PDB entry 6G1D | X-ray diffraction, 1.99 A resolution | chains C and A of the 4 polymer chains in the assembly

# Chain C (and A)
Name: Hydrogen peroxide-inducible genes activator
Source organism: Corynebacterium glutamicum
Notes: chain A of this document is another copy of the same molecule, construct and numbering; everything in this record applies to it too
UniProt: A0A2H5I9R9 (A0A2H5I9R9_CORGT); residues 1-327 here = UniProt positions 1-327
Amino-acid sequence (329 residues; row label = number of the first residue in the row; numbers below 1 keep their minus sign (Ser-1 is residue -1)):
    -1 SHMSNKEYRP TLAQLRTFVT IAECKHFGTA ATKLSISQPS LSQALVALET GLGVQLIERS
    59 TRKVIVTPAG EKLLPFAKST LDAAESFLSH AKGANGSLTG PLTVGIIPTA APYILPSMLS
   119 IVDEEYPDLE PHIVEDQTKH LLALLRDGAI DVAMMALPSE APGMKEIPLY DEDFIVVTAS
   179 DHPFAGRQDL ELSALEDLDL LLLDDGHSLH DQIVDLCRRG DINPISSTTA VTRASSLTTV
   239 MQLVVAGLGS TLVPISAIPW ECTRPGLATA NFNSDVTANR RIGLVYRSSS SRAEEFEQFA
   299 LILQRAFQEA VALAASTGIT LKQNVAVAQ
Not modelled in the structure: -1 to 3, 220-228, 323-327 (chain A: -1 to 2, 223-227, 323-327)
Differences from the reference sequence: expression tag (-1 to 0); engineered mutation Ser206 (Cys in A0A2H5I9R9)
From the paper describing this entry:
  - binding site for sulfate ion: Thr107, His205, Ser206
  - contacts within the chain: Thr107-Arg278 (hydrogen bond), Ser206-Arg278 (water-mediated contact)
  - mutagenesis - T107V, C206S: abolished catalytic activity
  - mutagenesis - T136V, H205A, R278Q: decreased catalytic activity
  - mutagenesis - C215S: unchanged catalytic activity
  - catalytic residues: Thr107, Thr136
  - catalytic residues: Arg278 (proposed by the authors, not directly observed)

# Chain C / chain A interface
Contacting residue pairs (48):
  Pro106(C) - Ser233(A)
  Ala109(C) - Thr237(A)
  Pro110(C) - Thr236(A)
  Pro110(C) - Thr237(A)
  Pro110(C) - Gln240(A)  hydrogen bond (backbone-side chain)
  Leu113(C) - Thr237(A)
  Pro114(C) - Gln240(A)
  Leu117(C) - Leu241(A)  hydrophobic
  Leu117(C) - Ala244(A)  hydrophobic
  Leu117(C) - Leu246(A)  hydrophobic
  His130(C) - Thr230(A)
  Ile131(C) - Thr230(A)  hydrogen bond (backbone-side chain)
  Ile131(C) - Arg231(A)  hydrogen bond (backbone-backbone)
  Ile131(C) - Leu241(A)  hydrophobic
  Val132(C) - Val229(A)
  Val132(C) - Arg231(A)
  Glu133(C) - Arg231(A)  hydrogen bond (backbone-backbone)
  Glu133(C) - Ala232(A)
  Glu133(C) - Ser233(A)  hydrogen bond (side chain-backbone)
  Glu133(C) - Ser234(A)  hydrogen bond (side chain-backbone)
  Glu133(C) - Thr237(A)  hydrogen bond
  Leu142(C) - Arg231(A)
  Asp202(C) - Asp134(A)
  Val229(C) - Val132(A)
  Thr230(C) - His130(A)
  Thr230(C) - Ile131(A)  hydrogen bond (side chain-backbone)
  Arg231(C) - Ile131(A)  hydrogen bond (backbone-backbone)
  Arg231(C) - Val132(A)
  Arg231(C) - Glu133(A)  hydrogen bond (backbone-backbone)
  Arg231(C) - Asp134(A)  salt bridge
  Arg231(C) - Leu142(A)
  Ala232(C) - Glu133(A)
  Ser233(C) - Pro106(A)
  Ser233(C) - Glu133(A)  hydrogen bond (backbone-side chain)
  Ser234(C) - Glu133(A)  hydrogen bond (backbone-side chain)
  Thr237(C) - Pro110(A)
  Thr237(C) - Leu113(A)
  Thr237(C) - Glu133(A)  hydrogen bond
  Gln240(C) - Pro110(A)  hydrogen bond (side chain-backbone)
  Gln240(C) - Pro114(A)
  Gln240(C) - Trp258(A)
  Leu241(C) - Leu117(A)  hydrophobic
  Leu241(C) - Ile131(A)  hydrophobic
  Ala244(C) - Leu117(A)  hydrophobic
  Trp258(C) - Gln240(A)
  Trp258(C) - Arg262(A)
  Arg262(C) - Pro114(A)
  Arg262(C) - Trp258(A)
Also at the interface, not in a pair above, chain C (27 interface residues in all): Thr101, Thr236, Leu246
Also at the interface, not in a pair above, chain A (27 interface residues in all): Ala109, Pro129

# Overview
The chain C/chain A interface involves 27 residues from each chain, with 14 hydrogen bonds and 1 salt bridge.
Among the polar pairs are Arg231(C)-Asp134(A), Pro110(C)-Gln240(A) and Ile131(C)-Thr230(A). The paper reports
catalytic residues Thr107(C), Thr136(C) and Arg278(C); T136V, H205A and R278Q of chain C reduce catalytic
activity; 6 substitutions were tested in all.
Both chains are Hydrogen peroxide-inducible genes activator (Corynebacterium glutamicum). Entry 6G1D
(Corynebacterium glutamicum OxyR C206 mutant) was determined by X-ray diffraction, deposited together with
6G1B and 6G4R.
